Entry 1Z0N (X-ray diffraction, 1.49 A resolution); this record covers chain A.

# Chain A
Protein: 5'-AMP-activated protein kinase, beta-1 subunit
Organism: Rattus norvegicus
Notes: fragment: 68-163 fragment
UniProt: P80386 (AAKB_RAT); residues 68-163 here correspond to UniProt positions 67-162 (UniProt number = residue number - 1)
Chain sequence (96 residues; row label = number of the first residue in the row):
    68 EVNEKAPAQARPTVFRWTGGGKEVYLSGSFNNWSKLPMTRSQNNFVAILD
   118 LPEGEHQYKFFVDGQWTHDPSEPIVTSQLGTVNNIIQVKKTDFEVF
Disordered / not traced: 68-76
Modified residues: Mse105 (selenomethionine; parent Met)
Differences from the reference sequence: engineered mutation Mse105 (Leu104 in P80386)

# Summary
Chain A is 5'-AMP-activated protein kinase, beta-1 subunit (Rattus norvegicus); the structure, the
glycogen-binding domain of the AMP-activated protein kinase, was determined by X-ray diffraction, deposited
together with 1Z0M.
